6QL5 - chains A and F of the 18 polymer chains in the assembly; structure by electron microscopy, 2.80 A resolution.

Chain A (and F):
Protein: Fatty acid synthase subunit alpha
Organism: Saccharomyces cerevisiae
Notes: EC 2.3.1.86, 1.1.1.100, 2.3.1.41; chain F of this document is another copy of the same molecule, construct and numbering; everything in this record applies to it too
Reference sequence: P19097 (FAS2_YEAST); numbering as in UniProt (aligned over 1-1887)
Amino-acid sequence (1887 residues; numbered 1 to 1887; the number before each row is that of its first residue):
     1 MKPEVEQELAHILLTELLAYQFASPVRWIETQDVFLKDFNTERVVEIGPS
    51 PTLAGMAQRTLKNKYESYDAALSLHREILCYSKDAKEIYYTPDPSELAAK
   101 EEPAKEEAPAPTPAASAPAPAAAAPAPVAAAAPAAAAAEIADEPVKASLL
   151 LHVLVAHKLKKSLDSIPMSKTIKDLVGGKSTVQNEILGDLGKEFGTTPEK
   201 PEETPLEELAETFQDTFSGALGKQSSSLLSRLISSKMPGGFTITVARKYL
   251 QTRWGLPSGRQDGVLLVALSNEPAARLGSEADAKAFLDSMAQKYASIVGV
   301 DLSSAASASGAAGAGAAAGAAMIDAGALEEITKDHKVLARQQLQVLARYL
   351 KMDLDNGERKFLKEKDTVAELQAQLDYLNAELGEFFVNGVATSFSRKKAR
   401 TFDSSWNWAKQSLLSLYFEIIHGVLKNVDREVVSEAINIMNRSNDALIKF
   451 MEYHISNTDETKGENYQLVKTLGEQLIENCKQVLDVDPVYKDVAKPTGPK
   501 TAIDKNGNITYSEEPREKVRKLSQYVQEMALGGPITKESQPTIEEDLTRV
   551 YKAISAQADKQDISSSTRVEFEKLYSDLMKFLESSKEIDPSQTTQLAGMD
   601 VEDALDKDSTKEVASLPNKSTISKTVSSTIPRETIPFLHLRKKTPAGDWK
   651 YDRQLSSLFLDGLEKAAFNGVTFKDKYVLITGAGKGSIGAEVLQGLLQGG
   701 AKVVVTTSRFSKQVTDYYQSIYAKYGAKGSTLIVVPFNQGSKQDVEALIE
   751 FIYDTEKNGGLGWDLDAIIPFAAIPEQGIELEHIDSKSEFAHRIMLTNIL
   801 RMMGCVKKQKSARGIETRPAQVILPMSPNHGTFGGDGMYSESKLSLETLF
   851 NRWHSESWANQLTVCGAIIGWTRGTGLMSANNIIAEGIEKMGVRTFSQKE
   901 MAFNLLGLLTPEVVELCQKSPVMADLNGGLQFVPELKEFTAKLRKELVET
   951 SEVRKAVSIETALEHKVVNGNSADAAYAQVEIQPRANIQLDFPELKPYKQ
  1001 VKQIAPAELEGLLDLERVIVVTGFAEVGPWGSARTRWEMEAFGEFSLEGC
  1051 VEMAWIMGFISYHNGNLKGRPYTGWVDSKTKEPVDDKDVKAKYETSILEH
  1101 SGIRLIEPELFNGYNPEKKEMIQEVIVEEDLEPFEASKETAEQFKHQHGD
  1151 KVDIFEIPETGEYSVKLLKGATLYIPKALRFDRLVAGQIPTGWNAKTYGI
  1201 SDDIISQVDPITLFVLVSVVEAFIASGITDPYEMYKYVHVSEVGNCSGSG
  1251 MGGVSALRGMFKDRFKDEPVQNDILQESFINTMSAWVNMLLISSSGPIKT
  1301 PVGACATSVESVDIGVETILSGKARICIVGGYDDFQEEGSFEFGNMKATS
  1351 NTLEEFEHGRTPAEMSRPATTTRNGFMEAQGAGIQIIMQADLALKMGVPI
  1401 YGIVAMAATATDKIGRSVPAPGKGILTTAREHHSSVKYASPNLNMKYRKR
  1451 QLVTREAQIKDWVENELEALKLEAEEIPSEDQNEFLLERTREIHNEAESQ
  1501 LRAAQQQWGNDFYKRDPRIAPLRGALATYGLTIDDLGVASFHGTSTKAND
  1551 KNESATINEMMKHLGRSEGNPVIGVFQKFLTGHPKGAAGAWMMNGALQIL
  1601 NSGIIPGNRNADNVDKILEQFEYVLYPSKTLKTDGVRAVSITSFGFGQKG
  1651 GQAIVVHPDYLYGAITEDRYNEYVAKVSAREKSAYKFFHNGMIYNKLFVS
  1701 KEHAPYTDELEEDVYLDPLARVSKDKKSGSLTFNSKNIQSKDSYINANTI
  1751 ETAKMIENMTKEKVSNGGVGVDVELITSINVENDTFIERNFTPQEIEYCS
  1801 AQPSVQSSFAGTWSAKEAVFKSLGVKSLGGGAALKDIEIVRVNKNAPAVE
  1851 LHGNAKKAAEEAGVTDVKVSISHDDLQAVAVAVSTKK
Not modelled in the structure: 95-139, 303-327, 540-603, 1887
Covalently attached groups: 4'-phosphopantetheine (PNS) linked to S180
Curated features (UniProtKB/Swiss-Prot):
  - active site (For beta-ketoacyl synthase activity): C1305, H1542, H1583
  - binding site (acetyl-CoA): D1772 to E1774, Y1798, S1808, E1817 to S1827, R1841 to K1844, I1871 to H1873
  - binding site (Mg(2+)): D1772, V1773, E1774, S1872, H1873
  - modified residue: S50 (Phosphoserine), S180 (O-(pantetheine 4'-phosphoryl)serine), S523 (Phosphoserine), S958 (Phosphoserine), S1440 (Phosphoserine)
  - cross-link: K37 (Glycyl lysine isopeptide (Lys-Gly) (interchain with G-Cter in ubiquitin))
  - mutagenesis: G1250 (G1250S: Cerulenin-resistance), V1769 (V1769D: Does not affect oligomerization; when associated with S-1771 and L-1773 or S-1771; L-1773; S-1879 and E-1881), G1770 (G1770D: Loss of transferase activity), V1771 (V1771S: Does not affect oligomerization but lacks transferase activity; when associated with D-1769 and L-1773 or D-1769; L-1773; S-1879 and E-1881), D1772 (D1772S: Loss of transferase activity; when associated with S-1774), V1773 (V1773L: Does not affect oligomerization but lacks transferase activity; when associated with D-1769 and S-1771 or D-1769; S-1771; S-1879 and E-1881), E1774 (E1774S: Loss of transferase activity; when associated with S-1772), R1841 (R1841A: Loss off transferase activity), V1879 (V1879S: Does not affect oligomerization but lacks transferase activity; when associated with D-1769; S-1771; L-1773 and E-1881), V1881 (V1881E: Does not affect oligomerization but lacks transferase activity; when associated with D-1769; S-1771; L-1773 and S-1879)

Chain A / chain F interface:
Pairs across the interface (174):
  H335(A) with Y349(F), hydrogen bond
  K336(A) with Y349(F), hydrogen bond (side chain-backbone); L350(F)
  A339(A) with L346(F), hydrophobic; Y349(F), hydrophobic
  R340(A) with L350(F)
  Q342(A) with L346(F)
  L343(A) with L346(F); A347(F); L350(F), hydrophobic; M352(F), hydrophobic
  L346(A) with A339(F), hydrophobic; Q342(F); L343(F); L346(F), hydrophobic
  A347(A) with L343(F)
  Y349(A) with H335(F), hydrogen bond; K336(F), hydrogen bond (backbone-side chain); A339(F), hydrophobic
  L350(A) with K336(F); R340(F); L343(F), hydrophobic
  M352(A) with L343(F), hydrophobic; L354(F), hydrophobic
  L354(A) with M352(F), hydrophobic
  G357(A) with G357(F); E358(F)
  E358(A) with G357(F); K360(F)
  K360(A) with F361(F)
  F361(A) with K360(F); F361(F), hydrophobic; E364(F)
  E364(A) with F361(F); E364(F); K365(F); V368(F)
  K365(A) with E364(F)
  T367(A) with V368(F)
  V368(A) with E364(F); T367(F); V368(F), hydrophobic; L371(F)
  L371(A) with V368(F); Q372(F); L375(F), hydrophobic
  Q372(A) with L371(F)
  Q374(A) with L375(F)
  L375(A) with L371(F), hydrophobic; Q374(F); L375(F), hydrophobic
  Y377(A) with V390(F), hydrogen bond (side chain-backbone); A391(F); T392(F), hydrogen bond (side chain-backbone); S741(F); Q743(F)
  L378(A) with L378(F), hydrophobic
  A380(A) with K742(F); Q743(F)
  E381(A) with V390(F); G740(F); S741(F), hydrogen bond; K742(F), hydrogen bond (side chain-backbone); Q743(F), hydrogen bond (side chain-backbone); R793(F), salt bridge
  L382(A) with L382(F), hydrophobic; F386(F), hydrophobic; K742(F)
  G383(A) with K742(F)
  F386(A) with L382(F), hydrophobic
  V390(A) with Y377(F), hydrogen bond (backbone-side chain); E381(F)
  A391(A) with Y377(F)
  T392(A) with Y377(F), hydrogen bond (backbone-side chain)
  D648(A) with K650(F), salt bridge
  K650(A) with D648(F), salt bridge
  G740(A) with E381(F)
  S741(A) with Y377(F); E381(F), hydrogen bond
  K742(A) with A380(F); E381(F), hydrogen bond (backbone-side chain); L382(F); G383(F); D785(F), salt bridge
  Q743(A) with Y377(F); A380(F); E381(F), hydrogen bond (backbone-side chain)
  I779(A) with R852(F)
  E780(A) with E856(F); S857(F), hydrogen bond
  L781(A) with L800(F), hydrophobic; M803(F), hydrophobic; G804(F); R852(F); E856(F), hydrogen bond (backbone-side chain); W858(F)
  E782(A) with K807(F), salt bridge; K808(F), hydrogen bond (backbone-side chain); S857(F), hydrogen bond; W858(F)
  I784(A) with L800(F), hydrophobic; R852(F)
  D785(A) with K742(F), salt bridge; R801(F)
  E789(A) with R793(F), salt bridge; T797(F); R801(F), salt bridge
  H792(A) with H792(F), hydrogen bond; L796(F)
  R793(A) with E381(F), salt bridge; E789(F), salt bridge
  L796(A) with H792(F); M838(F), hydrophobic
  T797(A) with E789(F); M838(F)
  L800(A) with L781(F), hydrophobic; I784(F), hydrophobic; E841(F)
  R801(A) with D785(F); E789(F), salt bridge
  M803(A) with L781(F), hydrophobic
  G804(A) with L781(F)
  K807(A) with E782(F), salt bridge
  K808(A) with E782(F), hydrogen bond (side chain-backbone)
  H830(A) with N851(F)
  G831(A) with N851(F); R852(F); S855(F), hydrogen bond (backbone-side chain)
  T832(A) with N851(F); S855(F)
  F833(A) with S855(F)
  G834(A) with S855(F), hydrogen bond (backbone-side chain); E856(F)
  G835(A) with E856(F), hydrogen bond (backbone-side chain)
  D836(A) with R852(F), salt bridge
  G837(A) with R852(F), hydrogen bond (backbone-side chain)
  M838(A) with L796(F), hydrophobic; T797(F)
  S840(A) with T848(F)
  E841(A) with L800(F); S845(F), hydrogen bond (backbone-side chain); T848(F), hydrogen bond; R852(F), salt bridge
  L844(A) with L844(F); T848(F)
  S845(A) with E841(F), hydrogen bond (side chain-backbone); S845(F), hydrogen bond
  T848(A) with S840(F); E841(F), hydrogen bond; L844(F)
  N851(A) with H830(F); G831(F); T832(F)
  R852(A) with I779(F); L781(F); I784(F); G831(F); D836(F), salt bridge; G837(F), hydrogen bond (side chain-backbone); E841(F), salt bridge
  S855(A) with G831(F), hydrogen bond (side chain-backbone); T832(F); F833(F); G834(F), hydrogen bond (side chain-backbone); K937(F), hydrogen bond (backbone-side chain)
  E856(A) with E780(F); L781(F), hydrogen bond (side chain-backbone); G834(F); G835(F), hydrogen bond (side chain-backbone)
  S857(A) with E780(F), hydrogen bond; E782(F), hydrogen bond
  W858(A) with L781(F); E782(F)
  K937(A) with S855(F), hydrogen bond (side chain-backbone)
Interface residues without a listed pair, chain A (82 interface residues in all): K351, V387, E847, L849
Interface residues without a listed pair, chain F (82 interface residues in all): K351, V387, E847, L849

Overview:
The chain A/chain F interface involves 82 residues from each chain, with 38 hydrogen bonds and 16 salt
bridges. Polar pairs include E381(A)-R793(F), D648(A)-K650(F) and K742(A)-D785(F). Covalently linked
4'-phosphopantetheine: at S180(A).
Chain A and chain F are both Fatty acid synthase subunit alpha (Saccharomyces cerevisiae); the structure,
Structure of fatty acid synthase complex with bound gamma subunit from Saccharomyces cerevisiae at 2.8
angstrom, was determined by electron microscopy (same publication as 6QL6, 6QL7 and 6QL9).
